PDB entry 4Z0C | X-ray diffraction, 2.30 A resolution | chains A and D of the 4 polymer chains in the assembly

[Chain A (and D)]
Molecule: Toll-like receptor 13
Source organism: Mus musculus
Notes: chain D of this document is another copy of the same molecule, construct and numbering; everything in this record applies to it too
UniProt: Q6R5N8 (TLR13_MOUSE); residue numbers follow UniProt; this construct covers 69-777
Sequence (709 residues; numbered 69 to 777; the number before each row is that of its first residue):
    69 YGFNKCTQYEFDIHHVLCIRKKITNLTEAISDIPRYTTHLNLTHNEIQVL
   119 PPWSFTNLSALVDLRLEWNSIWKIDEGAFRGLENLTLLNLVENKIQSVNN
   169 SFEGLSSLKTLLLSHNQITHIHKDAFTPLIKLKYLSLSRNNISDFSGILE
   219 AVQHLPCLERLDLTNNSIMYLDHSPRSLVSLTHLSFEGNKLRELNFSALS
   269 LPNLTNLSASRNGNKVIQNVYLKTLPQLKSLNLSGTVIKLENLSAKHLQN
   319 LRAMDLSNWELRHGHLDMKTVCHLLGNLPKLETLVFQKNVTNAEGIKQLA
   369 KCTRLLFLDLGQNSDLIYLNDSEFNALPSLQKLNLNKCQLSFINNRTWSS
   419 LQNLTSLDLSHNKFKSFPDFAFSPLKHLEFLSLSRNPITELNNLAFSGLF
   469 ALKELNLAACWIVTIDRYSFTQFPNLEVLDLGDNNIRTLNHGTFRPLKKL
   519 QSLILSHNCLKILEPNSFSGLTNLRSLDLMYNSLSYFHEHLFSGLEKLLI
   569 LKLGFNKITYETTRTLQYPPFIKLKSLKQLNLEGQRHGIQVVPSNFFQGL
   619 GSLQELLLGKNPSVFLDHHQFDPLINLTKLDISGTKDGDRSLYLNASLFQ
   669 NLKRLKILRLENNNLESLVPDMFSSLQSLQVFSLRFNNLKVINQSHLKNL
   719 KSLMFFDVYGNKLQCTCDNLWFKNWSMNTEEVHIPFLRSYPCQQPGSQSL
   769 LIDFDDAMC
Disulfides: Cys74-Cys86, Cys340-Cys370, Cys733-Cys760, Cys735-Cys777
Covalently attached groups: N-acetylglucosamine (NAG) linked to Asn93, Asn109, Asn125, Asn167, Asn233, Asn274, Asn300, Asn388, Asn413, Asn421
Residues lining bound ligands:
  - N-acetylglucosamine (NAG; 2-acetamido-2-deoxy-beta-D-glucopyranose), molecule 1: Leu329, Arg330, Gly332, His333, Asn357, Ser382, Asp383
  - N-acetylglucosamine (NAG), molecule 2: Gly619, Ser620, Ile643, Asn644
UniProt features mapped onto this chain:
  - glycosylation (N-linked (GlcNAc...) asparagine): Asn93, Asn109, Asn125, Asn152, Asn167, Asn209, Asn233, Asn263, Asn271, Asn274, Asn300, Asn310, Asn357, Asn388, Asn413, Asn421, Asn644, Asn663, Asn711, Asn742

[Interface between chain A and chain D]
Contacting residue pairs - 34 pairs, chain A then chain D:
  Ala477(A) with Arg505(D)
  Cys478(A) with Arg505(D), hydrogen bond (backbone-side chain)
  Trp479(A) with Val481(D), hydrophobic; Arg505(D)
  Val481(A) with Thr457(D); Trp479(D), hydrophobic; Asn503(D)
  Asp501(A) with Arg505(D), salt bridge
  Asn502(A) with Arg505(D), hydrogen bond (backbone-side chain)
  Asn503(A) with Val481(D); Asn503(D); Arg505(D), hydrogen bond
  Arg505(A) with Ala477(D); Cys478(D); Trp479(D); Asp501(D), salt bridge; Asn502(D), hydrogen bond (side chain-backbone); Asn503(D), hydrogen bond
  Lys654(A) with Lys654(D); Asp655(D); Asn682(D)
  Asp655(A) with Asn680(D); Asn682(D)
  Arg658(A) with Phe704(D); Gly728(D)
  Asn680(A) with Asp655(D)
  Asn682(A) with Asp655(D); Arg658(D); Asn682(D)
  Glu684(A) with Lys730(D), salt bridge
  Phe704(A) with Arg658(D)
  Asn706(A) with Asn706(D)
  Gly728(A) with Arg658(D), hydrogen bond (backbone-side chain)
  Lys730(A) with Glu684(D), salt bridge
Other interface residues (no listed pair), chain A (23 interface residues in all): Thr457, Thr482, Cys527, Thr653, Asn705
Other interface residues (no listed pair), chain D (22 interface residues in all): Cys527, Thr653, Asn705

[Overview]
23 residues of chain A and 22 residues of chain D are in contact; the contacts include 6 hydrogen bonds and 4
salt bridges. Among the polar pairs are Asp501(A)-Arg505(D), Glu684(A)-Lys730(D) and Cys478(A)-Arg505(D).
Bound to chain A: N-acetylglucosamine.
Both chains are Toll-like receptor 13 (Mus musculus). Entry 4Z0C (Crystal structure of TLR13-ssRNA13 complex)
was determined by X-ray diffraction.
